7EG6 - chains D and J of the 11 polymer chains in the assembly; structure by electron microscopy, 3.10 A resolution.

# Chain D
Protein: Histone H2B 1.1
Source organism: Xenopus laevis
UniProt: P02281 (H2B11_XENLA); residues 1-122 here correspond to UniProt positions 5-126 (UniProt number = residue number + 4)
Amino-acid sequence (122 residues; each row starts with the number of its first residue):
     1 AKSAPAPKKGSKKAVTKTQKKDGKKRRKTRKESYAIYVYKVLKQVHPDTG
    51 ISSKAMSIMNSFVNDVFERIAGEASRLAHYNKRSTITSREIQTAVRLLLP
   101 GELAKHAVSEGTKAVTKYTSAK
Not modelled in the structure: 1-28, 122
Construct notes: conflict Thr29 (Ser33 in P02281)
Curated features (UniProtKB/Swiss-Prot):
  - modified residue: Lys2 (N6-acetyllysine), Lys9 (N6-acetyllysine), Ser11 (Phosphoserine), Lys12 (N6-acetyllysine), Lys17 (N6-acetyllysine)
  - glycosylation: Ser109 (O-linked (GlcNAc) serine)
  - cross-link: Lys117 (Glycyl lysine isopeptide (Lys-Gly) (interchain with G-Cter in ubiquitin))

# Chain J
Molecule: 235-nt DNA strand
Sequence (235 nucleotides; numbered -58 to 176; the number before each row is that of its first residue; numbers below 1 keep their minus sign (DT-58 is residue -58)):
   -58 TAAAACCTCTACAAATGTGGTATGGCTGATTATGATCCTCTAGTACTTCT
    -8 CGACAAGCTTCAGGATGTATATATCTGACACGTGCCTGGAGACTAGGGAG
    42 TAATCCCCTTGGCGGTTAAAACGCGGGGGACAGCGCGTACGTGCGTTTAA
    92 GCGGTGCTAGAGCTGTCTACGACCAATTGAGCGGCCTCGGCACCGGGATT
   142 CTCCAGGGCGGCCGCGTATAGGGTCCATCACATAA
Not modelled in the structure: -58 to 0, 147-176

# How chain D and chain J interact
Residue-residue contacts - 12 pairs, chain D then chain J:
  Thr29(D) with DC104(J), hydrogen bond to the phosphate
  Tyr39(D) with DA21(J), hydrogen bond to the phosphate; DC22(J), phosphate contact
  Gly50(D) with DA21(J), phosphate contact
  Ile51(D) with DA21(J), hydrogen bond to the phosphate
  Ser52(D) with DC20(J), phosphate contact
  Ser53(D) with DC20(J), hydrogen bond to the phosphate
  Arg83(D) with DA40(J), phosphate contact; DG41(J), salt bridge to the phosphate
  Ser84(D) with DG39(J), hydrogen bond to the phosphate; DA40(J), hydrogen bond to the phosphate
  Thr85(D) with DA40(J), hydrogen bond to the phosphate
Interface residues without a listed pair, chain D (10 interface residues in all): Arg30
Interface residues without a listed pair, chain J (9 interface residues in all): DC27, DT28

# In short
10 residues of chain D and 9 residues of chain J are in contact; the contacts include 7 hydrogen bonds and 1
salt bridge. Polar contacts include Thr29(D)-DC104(J), Tyr39(D)-DA21(J) and Ile51(D)-DA21(J).
Here chain D is Histone H2B 1.1 (Xenopus laevis) and chain J is a 235-nt DNA strand. Entry 7EG6 (Snf5 Finger
Helix bound to the nucleosome) was determined by electron microscopy, deposited together with 7EGM and 7EGP.
